PDB entry 3PN7 | X-ray diffraction, 2.25 A resolution | chains B and C of the 3 polymer chains in the assembly

[Chain B]
Name: Myosin regulatory light chain
Organism: Placopecten magellanicus
Reference sequence: Q26069 (Q26069_PLAMG); residues 1-161 here correspond to UniProt positions 2-162 (UniProt number = residue number + 1)
Chain sequence (161 residues; each row starts with the number of its first residue):
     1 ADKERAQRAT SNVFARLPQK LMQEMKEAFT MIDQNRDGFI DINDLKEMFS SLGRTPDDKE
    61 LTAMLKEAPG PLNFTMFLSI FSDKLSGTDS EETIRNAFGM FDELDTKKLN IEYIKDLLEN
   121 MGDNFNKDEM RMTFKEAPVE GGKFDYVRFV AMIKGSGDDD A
Not modelled in the structure: 1-15, 157-161
Metal / ion sites: Mg2+: Asp33, Asn35, Phe39, Asp44
Reported in the primary citation:
  - conformationally variable residues (helix shift, side-chain flip): Arg16, Ser82
  - contacts within the chain: Leu17-Ser82, Met25-Leu85 (hydrophobic contact), Met25-Ser82

[Chain C]
Name: Myosin essential light chain
Organism: Placopecten magellanicus
Reference sequence: Q26066 (Q26066_PLAMG); residues 1-156 here correspond to UniProt positions 2-157 (UniProt number = residue number + 1)
Chain sequence (156 residues; row label = number of the first residue in the row):
     1 PKLSQDEIDD LKEVFELFDF WDGRDGAVDA FKIGDVCRCL GINPRNEDVF AVGGTHKMGE
    61 KSLPFEEFLP AYEGLMDCEQ GTYADYMEAF KTFDREGQGF ISGAELRHVL SGLGERLSDE
   121 EVDEIINLTD LQEDLEGNVK YEEFVKKVMT GPYPDK
Not modelled in the structure: 1, 154-156
Metal / ion sites: Ca2+: Asp19, Asp22, Gly23, Asp25, Ala27

[How chain B and chain C interact]
Pairs across the interface - 10 pairs, chain B then chain C:
  Phe101(B) - Trp21(C)  hydrophobic
  Asn120(B) - Asp22(C)
  Asn120(B) - Gly23(C)
  Met121(B) - Phe20(C)
  Met121(B) - Trp21(C)
  Gly122(B) - Phe20(C)  hydrogen bond (backbone-backbone)
  Gly122(B) - Gly23(C)
  Gly122(B) - Arg24(C)  hydrogen bond (backbone-backbone)
  Asp123(B) - Arg24(C)  salt bridge
  Asn124(B) - Gly23(C)
Interface residues without a listed pair, chain B (7 interface residues in all): Leu117

[Overview]
7 residues of chain B and 5 residues of chain C are in contact, with 2 hydrogen bonds and 1 salt bridge. Polar
pairs include Asp123(B)-Arg24(C), Gly122(B)-Phe20(C) and Gly122(B)-Arg24(C). The paper reports conformational
variability at Arg16(B) and Ser82(B); contacts within the chain involving Leu17(B), Ser82(B) and Met25(B)
among others.
Chain B is Myosin regulatory light chain and chain C is Myosin essential light chain, both from Placopecten
magellanicus; the structure, Visualizing new hinges and a potential major source of compliance in the lever
arm of myosin, was determined by X-ray diffraction.
